PDB entry 2XS8 | X-ray diffraction, 2.50 A resolution | chains A and B

# Chain A
Name: Programmed cell death 6-interacting protein
Organism: Homo sapiens
Notes: fragment: bro1-v domains, residues 1-698
UniProt: Q8WUM4 (PDC6I_HUMAN); residue numbers follow UniProt; this construct covers 1-698
Chain sequence (704 residues; numbered -5 to 698; the number before each row is that of its first residue; numbers below 1 keep their minus sign (Gly-5 is residue -5)):
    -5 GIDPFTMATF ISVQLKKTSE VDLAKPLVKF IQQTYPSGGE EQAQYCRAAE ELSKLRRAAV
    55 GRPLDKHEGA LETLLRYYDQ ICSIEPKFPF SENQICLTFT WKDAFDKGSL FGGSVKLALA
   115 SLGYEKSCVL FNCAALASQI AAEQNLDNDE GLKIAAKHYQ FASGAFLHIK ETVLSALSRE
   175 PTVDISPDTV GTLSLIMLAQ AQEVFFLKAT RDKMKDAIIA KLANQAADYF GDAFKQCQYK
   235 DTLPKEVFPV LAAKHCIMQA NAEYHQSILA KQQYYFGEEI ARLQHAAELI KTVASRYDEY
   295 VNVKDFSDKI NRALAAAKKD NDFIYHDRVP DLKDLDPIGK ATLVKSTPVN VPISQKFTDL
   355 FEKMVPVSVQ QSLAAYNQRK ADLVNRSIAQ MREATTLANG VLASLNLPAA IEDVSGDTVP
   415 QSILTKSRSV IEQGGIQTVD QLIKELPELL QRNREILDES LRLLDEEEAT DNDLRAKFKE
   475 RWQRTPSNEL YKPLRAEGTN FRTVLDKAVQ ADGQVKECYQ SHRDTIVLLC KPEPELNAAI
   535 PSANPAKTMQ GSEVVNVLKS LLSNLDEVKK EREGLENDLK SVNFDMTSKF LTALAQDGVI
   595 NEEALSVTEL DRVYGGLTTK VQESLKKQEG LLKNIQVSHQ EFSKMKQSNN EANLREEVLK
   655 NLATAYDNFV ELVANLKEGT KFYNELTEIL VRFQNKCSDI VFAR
Not modelled in the structure: -5 to 1
Construct notes: expression tag (-5 to 0); engineered mutation Tyr268 (Lys in Q8WUM4), Tyr269 (Lys in Q8WUM4)
Swiss-Prot annotation at these positions:
  - modified residue: Ala2 (N-acetylalanine), Lys215 (N6-acetyllysine), Thr479 (Phosphothreonine), Ser481 (Phosphoserine)
  - mutagenesis: Phe199 (F199D: Does not support cytokinesis; loss of normal midbody formation; loss of CHMP4A-, CHMP4B- and CHMP4C-binding in a yeast two-hybrid assay; no effect on localization to the midbody ...), Ile212 (I212D: Does not support cytokinesis; loss of normal midbody formation; loss of CHMP4A-, CHMP4B- and CHMP4C-binding in a yeast two-hybrid assay ...), Leu216 (L216D: Abolishes interaction with CHMP4B and abolishes rescue of PTAP-type L domain-deficient HIV-1 p6), Phe317 (F317A: Diminishes rescue of PTAP-type L domain-deficient HIV-1 p6), Ile318 (I318A: Greatly diminishes rescue of PTAP-type L domain--deficient HIV-1 p6), Tyr319 (Y319A: Greatly diminishes rescue of PTAP-type L domain-deficient HIV-1 p6; Y319F: No effect on rescue of PTAP-type L domain-deficient HIV-1 p6), Phe495 (F495D: Impairs rescue of PTAP-type L domain-deficient HIV-1 p6), Val498 (V498D: Reduces interaction with HIV-1 p6 and EIAV p9; abolishes rescue of PTAP-type L domain-deficient HIV-1 p6), Val509 (V509D: Abolishes interaction with HIV-1 p6; impairs rescue of PTAP-type L domain-deficient HIV-1 p6), Cys512 (C512A: No effect on interaction with HIV-1 p6; impairs rescue of PTAP-type L domain-deficient HIV-1 p6), Phe676 (F676A: Loss of interaction with SDCBP; F676D: Abolishes interaction with HIV-1 p6 and EIAV p9; abolishes rescue of PTAP-type L domain-deficient HIV-1 p6 ...), Leu680 (L680D: Impairs rescue of PTAP-type L domain-deficient HIV-1 p6), 1 further mutagenesis entry in UniProt

# Chain B
Name: Sivagmtan-1 gag P6
Chain sequence (18 residues; each row starts with the number of its first residue; note: 1 number in that range is skipped by the numbering (no residue carries it; nothing is unmodelled there)):
    24 AAGAYDPARK LL
    37 EQYAKK
Not modelled in the structure: 24-26, 37-42

# How chain A and chain B interact
Pairs across the interface (19):
  Leu440(A) - Tyr28(B)
  Val498(A) - Leu34(B)  hydrophobic
  Val498(A) - Leu35(B)  hydrophobic
  Lys501(A) - Leu34(B)
  Ala502(A) - Tyr28(B)
  Ala505(A) - Ala27(B)
  Ala505(A) - Tyr28(B)  hydrophobic
  Asp506(A) - Tyr28(B)  hydrogen bond
  Asn669(A) - Ala27(B)
  Asn669(A) - Tyr28(B)
  Glu672(A) - Ala27(B)  hydrogen bond (side chain-backbone)
  Glu672(A) - Tyr28(B)
  Glu672(A) - Asp29(B)
  Glu672(A) - Arg32(B)  hydrogen bond (backbone-side chain)
  Gly673(A) - Tyr28(B)
  Lys675(A) - Arg32(B)
  Phe676(A) - Ala31(B)  hydrophobic
  Phe676(A) - Arg32(B)
  Glu679(A) - Arg32(B)  salt bridge
Also at the interface, not in a pair above, chain A (16 interface residues in all): Thr497, Val509, Leu680, Ile683
From the paper, about this interface:
  - specific contacts: Asp506(A)-Tyr28(B) (hydrogen bond)
  - interface residues, chain A: Asp506(A)

# Summary
16 residues of chain A and 7 residues of chain B are in contact, with 3 hydrogen bonds and 1 salt bridge.
Polar contacts include Glu679(A)-Arg32(B), Asp506(A)-Tyr28(B) and Glu672(A)-Ala27(B). The authors report a
hydrogen bond between Asp506(A) and Tyr28(B). Curated annotation (UniProt) lists 13 mutagenesis sites on chain
A. The paper reports the interface residue Asp506(A).
Here chain A is Programmed cell death 6-interacting protein (Homo sapiens) and chain B is Sivagmtan-1 gag P6.
Entry 2XS8 (Crystal Structure of ALIX in complex with the SIVagmTan-1 AYDPARKLL Late Domain) was determined by
X-ray diffraction (same publication as 2XS1).
